Entry 7YMS (electron microscopy, 2.90 A resolution); this record covers chains B and D of the 6 polymer chains in the assembly.

# Chain B
Name: Capsid protein VP2
From: Coxsackievirus A16
Notes: EC 3.4.22.29, 3.6.1.15, 3.4.22.28, 2.7.7.48
UniProtKB: A9LXZ4 (A9LXZ4_9ENTO); residues 1-254 here correspond to UniProt positions 70-323 (UniProt number = residue number + 69)
Amino-acid sequence (254 residues; each row starts with the number of its first residue):
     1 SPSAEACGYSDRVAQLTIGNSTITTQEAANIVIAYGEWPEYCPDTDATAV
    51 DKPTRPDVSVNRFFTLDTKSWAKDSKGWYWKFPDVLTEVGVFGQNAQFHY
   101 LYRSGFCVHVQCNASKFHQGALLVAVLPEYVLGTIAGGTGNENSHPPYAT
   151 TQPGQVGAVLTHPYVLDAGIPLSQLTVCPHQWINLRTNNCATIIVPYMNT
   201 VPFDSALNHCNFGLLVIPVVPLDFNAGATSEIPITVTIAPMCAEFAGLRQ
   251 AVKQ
Not modelled in the structure: 1-9
From the paper describing this entry:
  - mutagenesis - V159F: decreased growth

# Chain D
Name: Capsid protein VP4
From: Coxsackievirus A16
UniProtKB: A8TSC7 (A8TSC7_9ENTO); numbering as in UniProt (aligned over 1-69)
Amino-acid sequence (69 residues; each row starts with the number of its first residue):
     1 MGSQVSTQRSGSHENSNSASEGSTINYTTINYYKDAYAASAGRQDMSQDP
    51 KRFTDPVMDVIHEMAPPLK
Not modelled in the structure: 1-11
Differences from the reference sequence: conflict Arg52 (Lys in A8TSC7)

# How chain B and chain D interact
Pairs across the interface (11; chain B residue first):
  Ser10(B) - Lys69(D)  hydrogen bond
  Arg12(B) - Lys69(D)
  Asn30(B) - Asp59(D)  hydrogen bond
  Asn30(B) - Ile61(D)
  Ile31(B) - Val57(D)
  Ile31(B) - Met58(D)  hydrogen bond (backbone-backbone)
  Val32(B) - Pro56(D)
  Ile33(B) - Pro56(D)  hydrogen bond (backbone-backbone)
  Ile33(B) - Met58(D)  hydrophobic
  Tyr35(B) - Arg52(D)
  Tyr35(B) - Phe53(D)  hydrophobic
Interface residues without a listed pair, chain B (9 interface residues in all): Asp11, Gly36

# Overview
9 residues of chain B face 8 of chain D across their interface, with 4 hydrogen bonds. Polar pairs include
Ser10(B)-Lys69(D), Asn30(B)-Asp59(D) and Ile31(B)-Met58(D). From the paper: V159F of chain B reduces growth.
Chain B is Capsid protein VP2 and chain D is Capsid protein VP4, both from Coxsackievirus A16; the structure,
Cryo-EM structure of Coxsackievirus A16 in complex with a neutralizing antibody 9B5, was determined by
electron microscopy together with 7YV2, 7YV7, 7YRF, 7YRH and 7Y7M from the same study.
